PDB entry 4I7E | X-ray diffraction, 2.00 A resolution | chains A and D of the 4 polymer chains in the assembly

== Chain A (and D) ==
Protein: 6-phosphofructokinase
Source organism: Bacillus stearothermophilus
Notes: EC 2.7.1.11; chain D of this document is another copy of the same molecule, construct and numbering; everything in this record applies to it too
UniProt: P00512 (K6PF_GEOSE); residues 1-319 here = UniProt positions 1-319
Chain sequence (319 residues; numbered 1 to 319; the number before each row is that of its first residue):
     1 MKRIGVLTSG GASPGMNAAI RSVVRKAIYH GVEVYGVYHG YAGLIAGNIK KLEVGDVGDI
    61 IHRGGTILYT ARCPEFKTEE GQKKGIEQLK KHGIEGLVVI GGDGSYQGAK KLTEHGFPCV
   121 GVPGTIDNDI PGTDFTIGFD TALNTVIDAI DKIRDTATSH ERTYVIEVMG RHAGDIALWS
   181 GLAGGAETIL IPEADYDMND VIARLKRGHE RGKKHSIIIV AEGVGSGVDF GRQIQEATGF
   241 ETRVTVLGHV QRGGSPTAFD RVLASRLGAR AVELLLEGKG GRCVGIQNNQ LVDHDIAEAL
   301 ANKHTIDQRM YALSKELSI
Sequence notes: engineered mutation Ala12 (Asp in P00512)
Small-molecule neighbours:
  - phosphoenolpyruvate (PEP), molecule 1: Arg21, Arg25, Val54, Gly55, Val57, Gly58, Asp59, Ile60
  - phosphoenolpyruvate (PEP), molecule 2: Arg154, Gly185, Arg211, Gly212, Lys213, Lys214, His215
Curated features (UniProtKB/Swiss-Prot):
  - active site: Asp127 (Proton acceptor)
  - binding site (ATP): Gly11, Arg72, Cys73, Gly102 to Ser105
  - binding site (ADP): Arg21 to Arg25, Asp59, Arg154, Gly185 to Glu187, Arg211, Lys213 to His215
  - binding site (Mg(2+)): Asp103
  - binding site (substrate): Thr125 to Asp127, Arg162, Met169 to Arg171, Glu222, Arg243, His249 to Arg252

== Interface between chain A and chain D ==
Residue-residue contacts - 48 pairs, chain A then chain D:
  Ala12(A) - Asp155(D)
  Ala12(A) - Thr156(D)
  Gly64(A) - Asp155(D)
  Gly65(A) - Asp155(D)
  Tyr69(A) - Lys214(D)  hydrogen bond
  Thr70(A) - Thr158(D)
  Thr145(A) - Lys152(D)
  Ala149(A) - Val250(D)  hydrophobic
  Lys152(A) - Thr145(D)
  Lys152(A) - Val250(D)
  Lys152(A) - Gly253(D)
  Lys152(A) - Gly254(D)
  Ile153(A) - Val250(D)  hydrophobic
  Asp155(A) - Ala12(D)
  Asp155(A) - Gly64(D)
  Asp155(A) - Gly65(D)
  Asp155(A) - Gly253(D)
  Asp155(A) - Gly254(D)  hydrogen bond (side chain-backbone)
  Thr156(A) - His249(D)
  Thr156(A) - Arg252(D)
  Thr156(A) - Gly253(D)
  Thr158(A) - Thr70(D)
  Ser159(A) - Ala71(D)
  His160(A) - Arg72(D)  hydrogen bond
  Glu161(A) - His249(D)  salt bridge
  Glu161(A) - Arg252(D)  salt bridge
  Glu241(A) - Arg72(D)  salt bridge
  Arg243(A) - His249(D)
  Thr245(A) - Val246(D)
  Thr245(A) - Leu247(D)  hydrogen bond (side chain-backbone)
  Thr245(A) - Val250(D)
  Val246(A) - Thr245(D)
  Val246(A) - Val246(D)  hydrogen bond (backbone-backbone)
  Leu247(A) - Thr245(D)  hydrogen bond (backbone-side chain)
  His249(A) - Thr156(D)
  His249(A) - Glu161(D)  salt bridge
  His249(A) - Tyr164(D)
  His249(A) - Arg243(D)
  Val250(A) - Ala149(D)
  Val250(A) - Lys152(D)
  Val250(A) - Ile153(D)  hydrophobic
  Arg252(A) - Thr156(D)
  Arg252(A) - Glu161(D)  salt bridge
  Gly253(A) - Lys152(D)
  Gly253(A) - Asp155(D)
  Gly253(A) - Thr156(D)
  Gly254(A) - Lys152(D)
  Gly254(A) - Asp155(D)  hydrogen bond (backbone-side chain)
Interface residues without a listed pair, chain A (31 interface residues in all): Ala71, Arg72, Tyr164, Val244, Gly248, Ser255
Interface residues without a listed pair, chain D (28 interface residues in all): Ser159, His160, Gly248

== Summary ==
Chain A and chain D form an interface of 31 and 28 residues respectively; the contacts include 7 hydrogen
bonds and 5 salt bridges. Polar contacts include Glu161(A)-His249(D), Glu161(A)-Arg252(D) and
Glu241(A)-Arg72(D). Bound to chain A: phosphoenolpyruvate.
Both chains are 6-phosphofructokinase (Bacillus stearothermophilus). Entry 4I7E (Crystal Structure of the
Bacillus stearothermophilus Phosphofructokinase Mutant D12A in Complex with PEP) was determined by X-ray
diffraction together with 4I36 and 4I4I from the same study.
